2OK6 - chains A and B of the 4 polymer chains in the assembly; structure by X-ray diffraction, 1.45 A resolution.

# Chain A (and B)
Molecule: Aromatic amine dehydrogenase, large subunit
Source organism: Alcaligenes faecalis
Notes: EC 1.4.99.4; fragment: (Residues: 73-433); chain B of this document is another copy of the same molecule, construct and numbering; everything in this record applies to it too
UniProt: Q0VKG7 (Q0VKG7_ALCFA); residues 73-432 here correspond to UniProt positions 5-364 (UniProt number = residue number - 68)
Amino-acid sequence (361 residues; row label = number of the first residue in the row):
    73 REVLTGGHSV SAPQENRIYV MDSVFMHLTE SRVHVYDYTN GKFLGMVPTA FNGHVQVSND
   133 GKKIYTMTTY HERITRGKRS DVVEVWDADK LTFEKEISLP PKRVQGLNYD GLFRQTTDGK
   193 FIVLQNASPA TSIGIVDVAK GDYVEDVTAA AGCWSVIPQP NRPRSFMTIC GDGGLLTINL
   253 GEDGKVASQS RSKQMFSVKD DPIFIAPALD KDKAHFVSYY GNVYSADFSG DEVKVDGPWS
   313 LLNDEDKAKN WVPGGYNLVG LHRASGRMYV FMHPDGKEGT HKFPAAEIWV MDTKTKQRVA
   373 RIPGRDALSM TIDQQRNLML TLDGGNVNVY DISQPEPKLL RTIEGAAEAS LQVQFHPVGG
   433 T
Disordered / not traced: 73, 433 (chain B: 73)
Sequence notes: insertion (433)
Disulfide bonds: C225-C242
Small-molecule neighbours: benzoic acid (BEZ): F97, L100, F123, N124, Q177, G178, L179

# Chain A / chain B interface
Contacting residue pairs (32):
  V96(A) - H99(B)
  M98(A) - E102(B)
  H99(A) - V96(B)
  H99(A) - E102(B)  salt bridge
  H99(A) - R104(B)
  H99(A) - E420(B)  salt bridge
  L100(A) - E102(B)  hydrogen bond (backbone-side chain)
  T101(A) - E102(B)  hydrogen bond
  E102(A) - M98(B)
  E102(A) - H99(B)  salt bridge
  E102(A) - L100(B)  hydrogen bond (side chain-backbone)
  E102(A) - T101(B)  hydrogen bond
  R104(A) - H99(B)
  P120(A) - T147(B)
  A122(A) - I146(B)  hydrophobic
  Y142(A) - R145(B)
  Y142(A) - I146(B)  hydrophobic
  R145(A) - Y142(B)
  R145(A) - S152(B)
  R145(A) - E168(B)  salt bridge
  I146(A) - A122(B)  hydrophobic
  I146(A) - Y142(B)  hydrophobic
  T147(A) - P120(B)
  R148(A) - E156(B)  salt bridge
  R148(A) - F165(B)
  R148(A) - E168(B)  salt bridge
  S152(A) - R145(B)
  E156(A) - R148(B)  salt bridge
  F165(A) - R148(B)
  E168(A) - R145(B)  salt bridge
  E168(A) - R148(B)  salt bridge
  E420(A) - H99(B)  salt bridge

# Overview
The chain A/chain B interface involves 19 residues from each chain; the contacts include 4 hydrogen bonds and
10 salt bridges. Among the polar pairs are H99(A)-E102(B), H99(A)-E420(B) and R145(A)-E168(B). Bound to chain
A: benzoic acid.
Chain A and chain B are both Aromatic amine dehydrogenase, large subunit (Alcaligenes faecalis); the
structure, Crystal structure of aromatic amine dehydrogenase TTQ-formamide adduct oxidized with ferricyanide,
was determined by X-ray diffraction (same publication as 2I0R, 2I0S, 2I0T, 2OIZ, 2OJY and 2OK4).
